1TA6 - chains A and B; structure by X-ray diffraction, 1.90 A resolution.

[Chain A]
Name: thrombin
From: Homo sapiens
Notes: EC 3.4.21.5; fragment: alpha-thrombin
Reference sequence: P00734 (THRB_HUMAN); the construct lacks a stretch of the UniProt sequence and is renumbered around it, so the offset changes along the chain: 1-14 = UniProt 336-349; 16-36 = UniProt 364-384; 37-60 = UniProt 386-409; 61-77 = UniProt 419-435; 8 more segments
Sequence (287 residues; numbered 1 to 246 plus 43 insertion-coded residues; 2 numbers in that range are skipped by the numbering (no residue carries them; nothing is unmodelled there); the number before each row is that of its first residue; a row labelled like 14A-14N holds insertion residues (14A, then the next letters in order)):
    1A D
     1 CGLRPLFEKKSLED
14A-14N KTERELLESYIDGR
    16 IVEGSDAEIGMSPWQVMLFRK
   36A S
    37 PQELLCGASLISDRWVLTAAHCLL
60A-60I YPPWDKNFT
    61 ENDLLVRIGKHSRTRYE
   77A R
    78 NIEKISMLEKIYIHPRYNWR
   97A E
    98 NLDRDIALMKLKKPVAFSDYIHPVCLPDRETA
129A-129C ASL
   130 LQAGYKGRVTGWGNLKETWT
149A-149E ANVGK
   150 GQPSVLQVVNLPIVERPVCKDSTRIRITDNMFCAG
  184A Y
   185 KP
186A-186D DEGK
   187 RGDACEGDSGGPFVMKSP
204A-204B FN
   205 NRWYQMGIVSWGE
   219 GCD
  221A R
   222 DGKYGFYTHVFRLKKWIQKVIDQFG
Unresolved in the structure: 14L-14N, 147-149, 149A-149E
Curated features (UniProtKB/Swiss-Prot):
  - region: Ala183 to Val200 (High affinity receptor-binding region which is also known as the TP508 peptide)
  - active site (Charge relay system): His57, Asp102, Ser195
  - site: Arg14N, Ile16 (Cleavage)
  - glycosylation: Asn60G (N-linked (GlcNAc...) (complex) asparagine)
Disulfide bonds: Cys1-Cys122, Cys42-Cys58, Cys168-Cys182, Cys191-Cys220

[Chain B]
Name: Hirudin
From: Hirudo medicinalis
Reference sequence: P28504 (HIR2_HIRME); residues 355-365 here correspond to UniProt positions 55-65 (UniProt number = residue number - 300)
Sequence (11 residues; row label = number of the first residue in the row):
   355 DFEEIPEAYLA
Sequence notes: conflict Ala362 (Glu62 in P28504), Ala365 (Gln65 in P28504)
Modified / non-standard residues: Tyr363 (o-sulfo-l-tyrosine; TYS)
Curated features (UniProtKB/Swiss-Prot):
  - modified residue: Tyr363 (Sulfotyrosine)

[How chain A and chain B interact]
Residue-residue contacts (24):
  Phe34(A) with Phe356(B), hydrophobic
  Lys36(A) with Leu364(B), hydrogen bond (side chain-backbone)
  Gln38(A) with Ile359(B); Leu364(B)
  Leu40(A) with Phe356(B), hydrophobic
  Leu65(A) with Ile359(B), hydrophobic; Tyr363(B)
  Arg67(A) with Ile359(B)
  Arg73(A) with Asp355(B), salt bridge; Phe356(B)
  Thr74(A) with Asp355(B); Phe356(B); Glu357(B), hydrogen bond (backbone-backbone)
  Arg75(A) with Asp355(B), hydrogen bond (side chain-backbone); Glu357(B), salt bridge
  Tyr76(A) with Glu357(B), hydrogen bond (backbone-side chain); Pro360(B); Tyr363(B)
  Glu80(A) with Tyr363(B)
  Lys81(A) with Tyr363(B)
  Ile82(A) with Ile359(B), hydrophobic; Tyr363(B)
  Met84(A) with Tyr363(B); Ala365(B)
Interface residues without a listed pair, chain A (16 interface residues in all): Met32, Gln151
Interface residues without a listed pair, chain B (9 interface residues in all): Glu358

[In short]
The interface between chain A and chain B involves 16 residues on one side and 9 on the other; the contacts
include 4 hydrogen bonds and 2 salt bridges. Among the polar pairs are Arg73(A)-Asp355(B), Arg75(A)-Glu357(B)
and Lys36(A)-Leu364(B).
Here chain A is thrombin (Homo sapiens) and chain B is Hirudin (Hirudo medicinalis). Entry 1TA6 (Crystal
structure of thrombin in complex with compound 14b) was determined by X-ray diffraction, deposited together
with 1TA2.
